PDB entry 5XM0 | X-ray diffraction, 2.87 A resolution | chains B and J of the 10 polymer chains in the assembly

Chain B:
Name: Histone H4
Organism: Mus musculus
UniProt: P62806 (H4_MOUSE); residues 0-102 here correspond to UniProt positions 1-103 (UniProt number = residue number + 1)
Amino-acid sequence (106 residues; row label = number of the first residue in the row; numbers below 1 keep their minus sign (Gly-3 is residue -3)):
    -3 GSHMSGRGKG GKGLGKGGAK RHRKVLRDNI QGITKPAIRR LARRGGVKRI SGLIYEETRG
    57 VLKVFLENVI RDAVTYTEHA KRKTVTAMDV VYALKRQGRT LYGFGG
Not modelled in the structure: -3 to 24
Construct notes: expression tag (-3 to -1)
Swiss-Prot annotation at these positions:
  - DNA-binding region: Lys16 to Lys20
  - modified residue: Ser1 (N-acetylserine), Arg3 (Asymmetric dimethylarginine), Lys5 (N6-(2-hydroxyisobutyryl)lysine), Lys8 (N6-(2-hydroxyisobutyryl)lysine), Lys12 (N6-(2-hydroxyisobutyryl)lysine), Lys16 (N6-(2-hydroxyisobutyryl)lysine), Lys20 (N6,N6,N6-trimethyllysine), Lys31 (N6-(2-hydroxyisobutyryl)lysine), Lys44 (N6-(2-hydroxyisobutyryl)lysine), Ser47 (Phosphoserine), Tyr51 (Phosphotyrosine), Lys59 (N6-(2-hydroxyisobutyryl)lysine), Lys77 (N6-(2-hydroxyisobutyryl)lysine), Lys79 (N6-(2-hydroxyisobutyryl)lysine), Thr80 (Phosphothreonine), Tyr88 (Phosphotyrosine), Lys91 (N6-(2-hydroxyisobutyryl)lysine)
  - cross-link (Glycyl lysine isopeptide (Lys-Gly)): Lys12 (interchain with G-Cter in SUMO2), Lys20 (interchain with G-Cter in SUMO2), Lys31 (interchain with G-Cter in SUMO2), Lys59 (interchain with G-Cter in SUMO2), Lys79 (interchain with G-Cter in SUMO2), Lys91 (interchain with G-Cter in SUMO2)

Chain J:
Molecule: 146-nt DNA strand
Organism: Homo sapiens
Sequence (146 nucleotides; row label = number of the first residue in the row):
   147 ATCAATATCC ACCTGCAGAT TCTACCAAAA GTGTATTTGG AAACTGCTCC ATCAAAAGGC
   207 ATGTTCAGCT GAATTCAGCT GAACATGCCT TTTGATGGAG CAGTTTCCAA ATACACTTTT
   267 GGTAGAATCT GCAGGTGGAT ATTGAT

Chain B / chain J interface:
Pairs across the interface (12):
  Arg35(B) with DA228(J), salt bridge to the phosphate
  Arg45(B) with DT226(J), base contact; DG227(J), hydrogen bond to the sugar; DA228(J), phosphate contact
  Ile46(B) with DG227(J), sugar contact; DA228(J), hydrogen bond to the phosphate
  Ser47(B) with DG227(J), hydrogen bond to the phosphate
  Gly48(B) with DG227(J), hydrogen bond to the phosphate
  Arg78(B) with DA248(J), sugar contact
  Lys79(B) with DC247(J), phosphate contact; DA248(J), hydrogen bond to the phosphate
  Thr80(B) with DA248(J), hydrogen bond to the phosphate
Also at the interface, not in a pair above, chain B (11 interface residues in all): Arg39, Lys44, Lys77
Also at the interface, not in a pair above, chain J (6 interface residues in all): DA229

In short:
The interface between chain B and chain J involves 11 residues on one side and 6 on the other; the contacts
include 6 hydrogen bonds and 1 salt bridge. Polar contacts include Arg45(B)-DG227(J), Ile46(B)-DA228(J) and
Ser47(B)-DG227(J). UniProt lists a DNA-binding region on chain B.
Chain B is Histone H4 (Mus musculus) and chain J is a 146-nt DNA strand (Homo sapiens); the structure, The
mouse nucleosome structure containing H2A, H2B type3-A, H3.3, and H4, was determined by X-ray diffraction,
deposited together with 5XM1.
